Entry 9H90 (electron microscopy, 2.80 A resolution); this record covers chains d and a of the 18 polymer chains in the assembly.

# Chain d
Molecule: 30S ribosomal protein S4
From: Vibrio natriegens
UniProt: A0AAN0XZY8 (A0AAN0XZY8_VIBNA); residues 1-206 here = UniProt positions 1-206
Sequence (206 residues; each row starts with the number of its first residue):
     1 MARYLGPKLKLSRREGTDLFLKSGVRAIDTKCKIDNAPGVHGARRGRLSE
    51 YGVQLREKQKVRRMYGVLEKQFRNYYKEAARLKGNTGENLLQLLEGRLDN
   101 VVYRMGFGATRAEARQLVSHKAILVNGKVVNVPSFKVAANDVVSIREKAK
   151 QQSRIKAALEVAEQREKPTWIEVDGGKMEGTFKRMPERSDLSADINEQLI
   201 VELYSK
Disordered / not traced: 1

# Chain a
Molecule: 16S ribosomal RNA
From: Vibrio natriegens
Sequence (1544 nucleotides; each row starts with the number of its first residue):
     1 AAAUUGAAGAGUUUGAUCAUGGCUCAGAUUGAACGCUGGCGGCAGGCCUA
    51 ACACAUGCAAGUCGAGCGGAAACGAGUUAUCUGAACCUUCGGGGAACGAU
   101 AACGGCGUCGAGCGGCGGACGGGUGAGUAAUGCCUAGGAAAUUGCCCUGA
   151 UGUGGGGGAUAACCAUUGGAAACGAUGGCUAAUACCGCAUGAUGCCUACG
   201 GGCCAAAGAGGGGGACCUUCGGGCCUCUCGCGUCAGGAUAUGCCUAGGUG
   251 GGAUUAGCUAGUUGGUGAGGUAAGGGCUCACCAAGGCGACGAUCCCUAGC
   301 UGGUCUGAGAGGAUGAUCAGCCACACUGGAACUGAGACACGGUCCAGACU
   351 CCUACGGGAGGCAGCAGUGGGGAAUAUUGCACAAUGGGCGCAAGCCUGAU
   401 GCAGCCAUGCCGCGUGUGUGAAGAAGGCCUUCGGGUUGUAAAGCACUUUC
   451 AGUCGUGAGGAAGGUAGUGUAGUUAAUAGCUGCAUUAUUUGACGUUAGCG
   501 ACAGAAGAAGCACCGGCUAACUCCGUGCCAGCAGCCGCGGUAAUACGGAG
   551 GGUGCGAGCGUUAAUCGGAAUUACUGGGCGUAAAGCGCAUGCAGGUGGUU
   601 UGUUAAGUCAGAUGUGAAAGCCCGGGGCUCAACCUCGGAAUAGCAUUUGA
   651 AACUGGCAGACUAGAGUACUGUAGAGGGGGGUAGAAUUUCAGGUGUAGCG
   701 GUGAAAUGCGUAGAGAUCUGAAGGAAUACCGGUGGCGAAGGCGGCCCCCU
   751 GGACAGAUACUGACACUCAGAUGCGAAAGCGUGGGGAGCAAACAGGAUUA
   801 GAUACCCUGGUAGUCCACGCCGUAAACGAUGUCUACUUGGAGGUUGUGGC
   851 CUUGAGCCGUGGCUUUCGGAGCUAACGCGUUAAGUAGACCGCCUGGGGAG
   901 UACGGUCGCAAGAUUAAAACUCAAAUGAAUUGACGGGGGCCCGCACAAGC
   951 GGUGGAGCAUGUGGUUUAAUUCGAUGCAACGCGAAGAACCUUACCUACUC
  1001 UUGACAUCCAGAGAACUUUUCAGAGAUGAAUUGGUGCCUUCGGGAACUCU
  1051 GAGACAGGUGCUGCAUGGCUGUCGUCAGCUCGUGUUGUGAAAUGUUGGGU
  1101 UAAGUCCCGCAACGAGCGCAACCCUUAUCCUUGUUUGCCAGCGAGUAAUG
  1151 UCGGGAACUCCAGGGAGACUGCCGGUGAUAAACCGGAGGAAGGUGGGGAU
  1201 GACGUCAAGUCAUCAUGGCCCUUACGAGUAGGGCUACACACGUGCUACAA
  1251 UGGCGCAUACAGAGGGCGGCCAACUUGCGAAAGUGAGCGAAUCCCAAAAA
  1301 GUGCGUCGUAGUCCGGAUUGGAGUCUGCAACUCGACUCCAUGAAGUCGGA
  1351 AUCGCUAGUAAUCGUGGAUCAGAAUGCCACGGUGAAUACGUUCCCGGGCC
  1401 UUGUACACACCGCCCGUCACACCAUGGGAGUGGGCUGCAAAAGAAGUAGG
  1451 UAGUUUAACCUUCGGGGGGACGCUUACCACUUUGUGGUUCAUGACUGGGG
  1501 UGAAGUCGUAACAAGGUAGCGCUAGGGGAACCUGGCGCUGGAUC
Disordered / not traced: 73-107
Small-molecule neighbours: spectinomycin (SCM): C1073, G1074, C1076, G1078, C1079, A1202, C1203, G1204, U1205, G1397, G1398, C1399

# How chain d and chain a interact
Pairs across the interface - 133 pairs, chain d then chain a:
  Ala2(d) - C413(a)  base contact
  Ala2(d) - G414(a)  hydrogen bond to the base
  Ala2(d) - U415(a)  base contact
  Ala2(d) - A509(a)  base contact
  Ala2(d) - A557(a)  hydrogen bond to the phosphate
  Arg3(d) - U415(a)  salt bridge to the phosphate
  Arg3(d) - G416(a)  hydrogen bond to the sugar
  Arg3(d) - U417(a)  salt bridge to the phosphate
  Tyr4(d) - G556(a)  base contact
  Leu5(d) - U415(a)  base contact
  Leu5(d) - G416(a)  phosphate contact
  Pro7(d) - G438(a)  phosphate contact
  Pro7(d) - A440(a)  phosphate contact
  Lys8(d) - U417(a)  salt bridge to the phosphate
  Lys8(d) - A440(a)  hydrogen bond to the phosphate
  Leu9(d) - U439(a)  sugar contact
  Leu9(d) - A440(a)  hydrogen bond to the phosphate
  Lys10(d) - G438(a)  salt bridge to the phosphate
  Lys10(d) - U439(a)  phosphate contact
  Lys10(d) - G552(a)  salt bridge to the phosphate
  Arg13(d) - U437(a)  salt bridge to the phosphate
  Arg13(d) - G438(a)  phosphate contact
  Arg13(d) - U439(a)  salt bridge to the phosphate
  Arg14(d) - G552(a)  hydrogen bond to the phosphate
  Arg14(d) - U553(a)  salt bridge to the phosphate
  Leu21(d) - G418(a)  phosphate contact
  Lys22(d) - U419(a)  phosphate contact
  Lys22(d) - G420(a)  hydrogen bond to the base
  Lys22(d) - U439(a)  hydrogen bond to the phosphate
  Lys22(d) - A440(a)  salt bridge to the phosphate
  Ser23(d) - G418(a)  hydrogen bond to the phosphate
  Ser23(d) - U419(a)  hydrogen bond to the phosphate
  Arg26(d) - G420(a)  salt bridge to the phosphate
  Arg26(d) - A421(a)  salt bridge to the phosphate
  Lys31(d) - G420(a)  phosphate contact
  Lys31(d) - G423(a)  base contact
  Lys31(d) - U439(a)  sugar contact
  Cys32(d) - G423(a)  base contact
  Cys32(d) - U439(a)  phosphate contact
  Lys33(d) - G435(a)  salt bridge to the phosphate
  Lys33(d) - U436(a)  salt bridge to the phosphate
  Pro38(d) - U437(a)  phosphate contact
  Pro38(d) - G552(a)  sugar contact
  Gly39(d) - U436(a)  hydrogen bond to the phosphate
  Gly39(d) - U437(a)  hydrogen bond to the phosphate
  Gly39(d) - G551(a)  sugar contact
  Gly39(d) - G552(a)  sugar contact
  Val40(d) - G435(a)  base contact
  Val40(d) - U436(a)  sugar contact
  Val40(d) - G550(a)  base contact
  Val40(d) - G551(a)  hydrogen bond to the sugar
  His41(d) - C521(a)  hydrogen bond to the base
  His41(d) - U522(a)  hydrogen bond to the sugar
  His41(d) - G550(a)  base contact
  Leu48(d) - A520(a)  phosphate contact
  Ser49(d) - A519(a)  hydrogen bond to the phosphate
  Tyr51(d) - U518(a)  sugar contact
  Tyr51(d) - A519(a)  sugar contact
  Gly52(d) - A519(a)  sugar contact
  Gln54(d) - A8(a)  base contact
  Leu55(d) - A519(a)  sugar contact
  Arg56(d) - A519(a)  sugar contact
  Arg56(d) - U553(a)  hydrogen bond to the phosphate
  Arg56(d) - G554(a)  salt bridge to the phosphate
  Lys58(d) - C555(a)  salt bridge to the phosphate
  Gln59(d) - G554(a)  hydrogen bond to the phosphate
  Gln59(d) - C555(a)  hydrogen bond to the phosphate
  Arg62(d) - C555(a)  salt bridge to the phosphate
  Arg62(d) - G556(a)  salt bridge to the phosphate
  Arg63(d) - G554(a)  salt bridge to the phosphate
  Leu68(d) - G556(a)  phosphate contact
  Leu68(d) - A557(a)  phosphate contact
  Glu69(d) - C555(a)  phosphate contact
  Glu69(d) - G556(a)  hydrogen bond to the phosphate
  Lys70(d) - C410(a)  salt bridge to the phosphate
  Lys70(d) - C411(a)  salt bridge to the phosphate
  Lys70(d) - G556(a)  hydrogen bond to the phosphate
  Gln71(d) - G412(a)  hydrogen bond to the phosphate
  Gln71(d) - C413(a)  hydrogen bond to the phosphate
  Arg73(d) - A28(a)  salt bridge to the phosphate
  Asn74(d) - C411(a)  hydrogen bond to the phosphate
  Ala80(d) - U5(a)  hydrogen bond to the sugar
  Arg81(d) - U4(a)  base contact
  Arg81(d) - C622(a)  salt bridge to the phosphate
  Arg81(d) - C623(a)  salt bridge to the phosphate
  Lys83(d) - A2(a)  hydrogen bond to the sugar
  Lys83(d) - C623(a)  phosphate contact
  Lys83(d) - G624(a)  salt bridge to the phosphate
  Gly84(d) - U5(a)  hydrogen bond to the base
  Thr86(d) - U5(a)  base contact
  Thr110(d) - U417(a)  phosphate contact
  Thr110(d) - G418(a)  hydrogen bond to the phosphate
  Ala112(d) - U417(a)  sugar contact
  Ala112(d) - G418(a)  phosphate contact
  Glu113(d) - U417(a)  hydrogen bond to the sugar
  Glu113(d) - G418(a)  sugar contact
  Arg115(d) - G414(a)  salt bridge to the phosphate
  Gln116(d) - G416(a)  hydrogen bond to the base
  Gln116(d) - U417(a)  sugar contact
  Gln116(d) - U447(a)  base contact
  Gln116(d) - A505(a)  base contact
  Ser119(d) - C413(a)  phosphate contact
  Ser119(d) - G414(a)  hydrogen bond to the phosphate
  Ser119(d) - U449(a)  hydrogen bond to the sugar
  His120(d) - U447(a)  hydrogen bond to the sugar
  His120(d) - U448(a)  hydrogen bond to the sugar
  His120(d) - U449(a)  sugar contact
  His120(d) - A505(a)  base contact
  Lys121(d) - U449(a)  phosphate contact
  Lys121(d) - C450(a)  salt bridge to the phosphate
  Val129(d) - U629(a)  base contact
  Val130(d) - U629(a)  base contact
  Asn131(d) - U449(a)  hydrogen bond to the sugar
  Asn131(d) - U629(a)  hydrogen bond to the base
  Val132(d) - U629(a)  base contact
  Val132(d) - C630(a)  base contact
  Pro133(d) - C413(a)  sugar contact
  Pro133(d) - G414(a)  phosphate contact
  Ser134(d) - G412(a)  hydrogen bond to the phosphate
  Ser134(d) - C413(a)  hydrogen bond to the phosphate
  Phe135(d) - U629(a)  sugar contact
  Phe135(d) - C630(a)  sugar contact
  Arg146(d) - G500(a)  salt bridge to the phosphate
  Lys148(d) - G500(a)  phosphate contact
  Lys148(d) - A501(a)  salt bridge to the phosphate
  Gln152(d) - U447(a)  hydrogen bond to the phosphate
  Gln152(d) - U448(a)  phosphate contact
  Arg154(d) - C446(a)  sugar contact
  Arg154(d) - U447(a)  hydrogen bond to the sugar
  Glu202(d) - A8(a)  hydrogen bond to the base
  Ser205(d) - A8(a)  base contact
  Lys206(d) - A8(a)  hydrogen bond to the base
  Lys206(d) - U518(a)  salt bridge to the phosphate
Also at the interface, not in a pair above, chain d (70 interface residues in all): Val25, Thr30, Asn36, Lys136, Leu203
Also at the interface, not in a pair above, chain a (52 interface residues in all): C499

# In short
70 residues of chain d face 52 of chain a across their interface, with 42 hydrogen bonds and 29 salt bridges.
Polar pairs include Ala2(d)-G414(a), Lys22(d)-G420(a) and His41(d)-C521(a). Ligands of chain a: spectinomycin.
Chain d is 30S ribosomal protein S4 and chain a is 16S ribosomal RNA, both from Vibrio natriegens; the
structure, Cryo-EM structure of the Vibrio natrigens 30S ribosomal subunit in complex with spectinomycin, was
determined by electron microscopy.
